PDB entry 8S3B | X-ray diffraction, 2.30 A resolution | chains A and D of the 6 polymer chains in the assembly

Chain A (and D):
Protein: Glutamate dehydrogenase
From: Arabidopsis thaliana
Notes: chain D of this document is another copy of the same molecule, construct and numbering; everything in this record applies to it too
UniProtKB: G7JYL4 (G7JYL4_MEDTR); residue numbers follow UniProt; this construct covers 1-411
Amino-acid sequence (414 residues; numbered -2 to 411; the number before each row is that of its first residue; numbers below 1 keep their minus sign (Ser-2 is residue -2)):
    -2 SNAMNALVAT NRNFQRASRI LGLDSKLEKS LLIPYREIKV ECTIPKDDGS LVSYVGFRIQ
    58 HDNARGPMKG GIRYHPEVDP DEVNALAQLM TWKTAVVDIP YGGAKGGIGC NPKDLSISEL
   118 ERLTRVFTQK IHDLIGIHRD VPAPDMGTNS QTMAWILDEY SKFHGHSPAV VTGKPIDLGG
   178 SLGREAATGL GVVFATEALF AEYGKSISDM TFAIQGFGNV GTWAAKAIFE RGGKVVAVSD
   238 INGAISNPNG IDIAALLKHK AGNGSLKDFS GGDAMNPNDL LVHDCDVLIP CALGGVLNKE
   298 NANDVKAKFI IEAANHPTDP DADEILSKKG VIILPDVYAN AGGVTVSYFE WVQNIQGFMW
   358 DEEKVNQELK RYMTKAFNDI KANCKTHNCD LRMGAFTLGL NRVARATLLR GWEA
Unresolved in the structure: -2 to 1 (chain D: -2 to -1)
Sequence notes: expression tag (-2 to 0)
Bound ions: Ca2+ site 1: Ser27, Ile30 (shared with Glu38(D) of chain D); Ca2+ site 2: Glu38 (shared with Ser27(D), Ile30(D) of chain D); Na+: Asp44 (together with 2-amino-2-hydroxymethyl-propane-1,3-diol) (shared with 1 residue of chain I)
Residues lining bound ligands:
  - 3-(1H-1,2,3,4-tetrazol-5-yl)benzoic acid (A1H40): Lys66, Gly67, Gly68, Met87, Lys102, Ala140, Pro141, Asp142, Gly340, Val341, Ser344
  - NAD (nicotinamide-adenine-dinucleotide): Thr185, Gln212, Gly213, Phe214, Gly215, Asn216, Val217, Gly218, Ser236, Asp237, Ile238, Cys288, Ala289, Leu290, Ala310, Ala311, Asn312, Asn337

How chain A and chain D interact:
Residue-residue contacts - 45 pairs, chain A then chain D:
  Lys23(A) with Ser47(D); Leu48(D)
  Lys26(A) with Ser50(D), hydrogen bond (side chain-backbone)
  Ser27(A) with Glu38(D), hydrogen bond; Ser50(D)
  Ile30(A) with Glu38(D); Ser50(D)
  Pro31(A) with Glu38(D)
  Tyr32(A) with Val37(D); Glu38(D), hydrogen bond (backbone-backbone); Lys127(D)
  Arg33(A) with Lys36(D); Val37(D); Asp130(D), salt bridge
  Glu34(A) with Glu34(D); Ile35(D); Lys36(D), salt bridge
  Ile35(A) with Glu34(D); Ile35(D), hydrophobic
  Lys36(A) with Arg33(D); Glu34(D), salt bridge
  Val37(A) with Tyr32(D); Arg33(D)
  Glu38(A) with Ser27(D), hydrogen bond; Ile30(D); Pro31(D); Tyr32(D), hydrogen bond (backbone-backbone)
  Thr40(A) with Trp409(D)
  Pro42(A) with Trp409(D); Glu410(D)
  Leu48(A) with Lys23(D); Trp409(D)
  Ser50(A) with Ser27(D); Ile30(D)
  Val123(A) with Ala411(D), hydrophobic
  Gln126(A) with Ala411(D), hydrogen bond (side chain-backbone)
  Lys127(A) with Tyr32(D)
  Asp130(A) with Arg33(D), salt bridge
  Leu131(A) with Leu131(D), hydrophobic
  Trp409(A) with Thr40(D); Pro42(D); Leu48(D)
  Glu410(A) with Pro42(D)
  Ala411(A) with Val123(D), hydrophobic; Gln126(D), hydrogen bond (backbone-side chain)
Other interface residues (no listed pair), chain A (25 interface residues in all): Val52
Other interface residues (no listed pair), chain D (25 interface residues in all): Val52

In short:
The chain A/chain D interface involves 25 residues from each chain; the contacts include 7 hydrogen bonds and
4 salt bridges. Polar contacts include Arg33(A)-Asp130(D), Glu34(A)-Lys36(D) and Lys26(A)-Ser50(D). Ligands of
chain A: 3-(1H-1,2,3,4-tetrazol-5-yl)benzoic acid and NAD.
Chain A and chain D are both Glutamate dehydrogenase (Arabidopsis thaliana); the structure, Crystal structure
of Medicago truncatula glutamate dehydrogenase 2 in complex with 3-(1H-Tetrazol-5-yl)benzoic acid and NAD, was
determined by X-ray diffraction (same publication as 8S38, 8S39, 8S3A, 8S3C and 8S3D).
